PDB entry 5A05 | X-ray diffraction, 1.90 A resolution | chains A and E

[Chain A (and E)]
Molecule: Aldose-aldose oxidoreductase
Organism: Caulobacter crescentus CB15
Notes: EC 1.1.99.-; chain E of this document is another copy of the same molecule, construct and numbering; everything in this record applies to it too
Amino-acid sequence (339 residues; row label = number of the first residue in the row):
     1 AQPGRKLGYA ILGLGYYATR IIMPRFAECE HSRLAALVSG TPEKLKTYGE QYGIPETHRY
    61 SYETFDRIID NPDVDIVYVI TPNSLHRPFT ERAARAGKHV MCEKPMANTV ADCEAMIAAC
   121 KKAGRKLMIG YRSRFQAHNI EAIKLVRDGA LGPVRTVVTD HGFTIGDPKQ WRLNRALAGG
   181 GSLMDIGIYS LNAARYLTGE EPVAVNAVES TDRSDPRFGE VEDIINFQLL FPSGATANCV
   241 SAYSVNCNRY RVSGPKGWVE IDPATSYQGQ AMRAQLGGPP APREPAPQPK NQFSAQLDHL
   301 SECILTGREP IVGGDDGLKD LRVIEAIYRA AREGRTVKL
Unresolved in the structure: 1-4
Residues lining bound ligands: NADPH (NDP; NADPH dihydro-nicotinamide-adenine-dinucleotide phosphate): Gly-13, Leu-14, Gly-15, Tyr-16, Tyr-17, Ala-18, Val-38, Ser-39, Gly-40, Thr-41, Lys-44, Tyr-62, Ile-80, Thr-81, Pro-82, Asn-83, Leu-85, His-86, Glu-103, Lys-104, Pro-105, Gly-130, Arg-132, Trp-171, Arg-172, Leu-177, Asp-185, Tyr-189, Tyr-267

[How chain A and chain E interact]
Pairs across the interface (71):
  Arg-155(A) / Ser-210(E)  hydrogen bond (side chain-backbone)
  Arg-155(A) / Asp-223(E)  salt bridge
  Arg-155(A) / Ile-224(E)
  Arg-155(A) / Ser-244(E)  hydrogen bond
  Arg-155(A) / Val-245(E)
  Val-158(A) / Val-158(E)  hydrophobic
  Val-158(A) / Asp-160(E)
  Val-158(A) / Val-240(E)  hydrophobic
  Val-158(A) / Arg-249(E)
  Asp-160(A) / Val-158(E)
  Thr-164(A) / Pro-255(E)
  Asn-206(A) / Asn-206(E)
  Asn-206(A) / Ala-207(E)  hydrogen bond (side chain-backbone)
  Asn-206(A) / Val-208(E)
  Asn-206(A) / Gln-228(E)
  Ala-207(A) / Asn-206(E)  hydrogen bond (backbone-side chain)
  Ala-207(A) / Gln-228(E)
  Val-208(A) / Asn-206(E)
  Val-208(A) / Gln-228(E)
  Ser-210(A) / Arg-155(E)  hydrogen bond (backbone-side chain)
  Ser-210(A) / Gly-234(E)  hydrogen bond (side chain-backbone)
  Ser-210(A) / Thr-236(E)
  Asp-223(A) / Arg-155(E)  salt bridge
  Ile-224(A) / Arg-155(E)
  Asn-226(A) / Gln-228(E)  hydrogen bond (backbone-side chain)
  Asn-226(A) / Thr-236(E)  hydrogen bond
  Asn-226(A) / Asn-238(E)
  Phe-227(A) / Gln-228(E)
  Gln-228(A) / Asn-206(E)
  Gln-228(A) / Ala-207(E)
  Gln-228(A) / Val-208(E)
  Gln-228(A) / Asn-226(E)  hydrogen bond (side chain-backbone)
  Gln-228(A) / Phe-227(E)
  Gln-228(A) / Gln-228(E)
  Gly-234(A) / Ser-210(E)  hydrogen bond (backbone-side chain)
  Thr-236(A) / Ser-210(E)
  Thr-236(A) / Asn-226(E)  hydrogen bond
  Asn-238(A) / Asn-226(E)
  Asn-238(A) / Asn-238(E)
  Asn-238(A) / Cys-239(E)  hydrogen bond (side chain-backbone)
  Asn-238(A) / Val-240(E)
  Cys-239(A) / Asn-238(E)  hydrogen bond (backbone-side chain)
  Val-240(A) / Val-158(E)  hydrophobic
  Val-240(A) / Asn-238(E)
  Ser-244(A) / Arg-155(E)  hydrogen bond
  Ser-244(A) / Gly-254(E)
  Ser-244(A) / Pro-255(E)
  Val-245(A) / Arg-155(E)
  Val-245(A) / Ser-253(E)
  Val-245(A) / Gly-254(E)
  Asn-246(A) / Trp-258(E)
  Arg-249(A) / Val-158(E)
  Arg-249(A) / Arg-249(E)
  Arg-249(A) / Arg-251(E)
  Arg-249(A) / Glu-260(E)  salt bridge
  Arg-251(A) / Arg-249(E)
  Arg-251(A) / Asp-262(E)  salt bridge
  Ser-253(A) / Val-245(E)
  Gly-254(A) / Val-245(E)
  Pro-255(A) / Thr-164(E)
  Pro-255(A) / Ser-244(E)
  Trp-258(A) / Asn-246(E)  hydrogen bond (side chain-backbone)
  Glu-260(A) / Arg-249(E)  salt bridge
  Asp-262(A) / Arg-251(E)  salt bridge
  Asp-262(A) / Arg-273(E)  salt bridge
  Arg-273(A) / Asp-262(E)  salt bridge
  Gly-334(A) / Arg-335(E)
  Gly-334(A) / Thr-336(E)  hydrogen bond (backbone-backbone)
  Arg-335(A) / Gly-334(E)
  Arg-335(A) / Arg-335(E)
  Thr-336(A) / Gly-334(E)  hydrogen bond (backbone-backbone)
Interface residues without a listed pair, chain A (37 interface residues in all): Thr-156, Leu-230, Cys-247, Gln-275
Interface residues without a listed pair, chain E (37 interface residues in all): Thr-156, Leu-230, Cys-247, Gln-275

[Summary]
Chain A and chain E each contribute 37 residues to their interface, with 17 hydrogen bonds and 8 salt bridges.
Among the polar pairs are Arg-155(A)/Asp-223(E), Arg-249(A)/Glu-260(E) and Arg-251(A)/Asp-262(E). Bound to
chain A: NADPH.
Both chains are Aldose-aldose oxidoreductase (Caulobacter crescentus CB15). Entry 5A05 (Crystal structure of
aldose-aldose oxidoreductase from Caulobacter crescentus complexed with maltotriose) was determined by X-ray
diffraction, deposited together with 5A02, 5A03, 5A04 and 5A06.
